Entry 5LMS (electron microscopy, 5.10 A resolution (low resolution: residue-level contacts below are approximate; hydrogen-bond / salt-bridge calls are withheld)); this record covers chains A and D of the 25 polymer chains in the assembly.

Chain A:
Molecule: 16S rRNA
From: Thermus thermophilus HB8
Sequence (1522 nucleotides; row label = number of the first residue in the row; note: 44 numbers in that range are skipped by the numbering (no residue carries them; nothing is unmodelled there); a row labelled like 189A-189L holds insertion residues (189A, then the next letters in order); numbering starts at 0):
     0 UUUGUUGGAGAGUUUGAUCCUGGCUCAGGGUGAACGCUGGCGGCGUGCCU
    50 AAGACAUGCAAGUCGUGCGGGCCG
    76 CGGGGUUUU
    88 ACUCCG
    96 UGGUCAGCGGCGGACGGGUGAGUAACGCGUGGGU
  129A G
   130 ACCUACCCGGAAGAGGGGGACAACCCGGGGAAACUCGGGCUAAUCCCCCA
   180 UGUGGACCCG
189A-189L CCCCUUGGGGUG
   190 UGUCCAAAGGGCUUU
   216 GCCCGCUUCCGGAUGGGCCCGCGUCCCAUCAGCUAGUUGGUGGGGUAAUG
   266 GCCCACCAAGGCGACGACGGGUAGCCGGUCUGAGAGGAUGGCCGGCCACA
   316 GGGGCACUGAGACACGGGCCCCACUCCUACGGGAGGCAGCAGUUAGGAAU
   366 CUUCCGCAAUGGGCGCAAGCCUGACGGAGCGACGCCGCUUGGAGGAAGAA
   416 GCCCUUCGGGGUGUAAACUCCUGA
   441 ACCCGGGACGAAACCCCC
   460 GA
   470 CGAGGGGA
   479 CUGACGGUACCGGGGUAA
   498 UAGCGCCGGCCAACUCCGUGCCAGCAGCCGCGGUAAUACGGAGGGCGCGA
   548 GCGUUACCCGGAUUCACUGGGCGUAAAGGGCGUGUAGGCGGCCUGGGGCG
   598 UCCCAUGUGAAAGACCACGGCUCAACCGUGGGGGAGCGUGGGAUACGCUC
   648 AGGCUAGACGGUGGGAGAGGGUGGUGGAAUUCCCGGAGUAGCGGUGAAAU
   698 GCGCAGAUACCGGGAGGAACGCCGAUGGCGAAGGCAGCCACCUGGUCCAC
   748 CCGUGACGCUGAGGCGCGAAAGCGUGGGGAGCAAACCGGAUUAGAUACCC
   798 GGGUAGUCCACGCCCUAAACGAUGCGCGCUAGGUCUCUGGGUCU
   848 CCUGGGGGCCGAAGCUAACGCGUUAAGCGCGCCGCCUGGGGAGUACGGCC
   898 GCAAGGCUGAAACUCAAAGGAAUUGACGGGGGCCCGCACAAGCGGUGGAG
   948 CAUGUGGUUUAAUUCGAAGCAACGCGAAGAACCUUACCAGGCCUUGACAU
   998 GCUA
 1001A G
  1002 GGAACCCGGGUGAAAGCCUGGGGUGCCCC
1030A-1030D GCGA
  1031 GGGGAGCCCUAGCACAGGUGCUGCAUGGCCGUCGUCAGCUCGUGCCGUGA
  1081 GGUGUUGGGUUAAGUCCCGCAACGAGCGCAACCCCCGCCGUUAGUUGCCA
  1131 GCGGUUCGGCCGGGCACUCUAACGGGACUGCCCGCG
  1168 AAAGCGGGAGGAAGGAGGGGACGACGUCUGGUCAGCAUGGCCCUUACGGC
  1218 CUGGGCGACACACGUGCUACAAUGCCCACUACAAAGCGAUGCCACCCGGC
  1268 AACGGGGAGCUAAUCGCAAAAAGGUGGGCCCAGUUCGGAUUGGGGUCUGC
  1318 AACCCGACCCCAUGAAGCCGGAAUCGCUAGUAAUCGCGGAUCAGCC
 1363A A
  1364 UGCCGCGGUGAAUACGUUCCCGGGCCUUGUACACACCGCCCGUCACGCCA
  1414 UGGGAGCGGGCUCUACCCGAAGUCGCCGG
1442A-1442B GA
  1443 GCCUA
  1452 C
  1456 GGGCAGGCGCCGAGGGUAGGGCCCGUGACUGGGGCGAAGUCGUAACAAGG
  1506 UAGCUGUACCGGAAGGUGCGGCUGGAUCACCUCCUUUCU
Unresolved in the structure: 0-4, 1533, 1543-1544

Chain D:
Name: 30S ribosomal protein S4
From: Thermus thermophilus (strain HB8 / ATCC 27634 / DSM 579)
UniProtKB: P80373 (RS4_THET8); numbering as in UniProt (aligned over 1-209)
Amino-acid sequence (209 residues; row label = number of the first residue in the row):
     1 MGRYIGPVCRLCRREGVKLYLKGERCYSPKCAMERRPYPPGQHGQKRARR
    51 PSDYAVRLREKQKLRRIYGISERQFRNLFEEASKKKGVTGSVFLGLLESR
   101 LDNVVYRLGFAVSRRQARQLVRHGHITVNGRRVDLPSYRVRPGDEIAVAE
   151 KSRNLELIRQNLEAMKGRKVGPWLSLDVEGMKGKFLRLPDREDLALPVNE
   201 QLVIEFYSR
Unresolved in the structure: 1
Bound ions: Zn2+: Cys9, Cys31
Curated features (UniProtKB/Swiss-Prot):
  - binding site (Zn(2+)): Cys9, Cys12, Cys26, Cys31

Interface between chain A and chain D:
Residue-residue contacts - 106 pairs, chain A then chain D:
  U5(A) with Lys86(D)
  A8(A) with Glu205(D); Phe206(D); Ser208(D); Arg209(D)
  A26(A) with Arg209(D)
  G27(A) with Arg209(D)
  C400(A) with Arg73(D)
  C401(A) with Arg73(D); Asn77(D)
  G402(A) with Gln74(D); Leu135(D)
  C403(A) with Arg118(D); Arg122(D); Pro136(D); Ser137(D)
  U404(A) with Gly2(D); Arg118(D); Arg122(D)
  U405(A) with Gly2(D); Ile5(D)
  G406(A) with Ile5(D); Gln119(D)
  G407(A) with Arg115(D); Gln116(D); Gln119(D)
  A408(A) with Lys22(D); Ser113(D); Gln116(D)
  G409(A) with Lys22(D); Glu24(D); Arg25(D)
  G410(A) with Arg25(D); Lys30(D)
  A411(A) with Arg25(D); Lys30(D)
  A412(A) with Lys30(D); Arg35(D)
  G413(A) with Arg36(D)
  C419(A) with Gln42(D)
  G425(A) with Gln45(D)
  G426(A) with Arg36(D); Tyr38(D); Gln45(D)
  U427(A) with Arg36(D); Pro40(D)
  G428(A) with Pro7(D); Arg36(D)
  U429(A) with Arg13(D); Lys22(D); Arg25(D); Ala32(D); Arg36(D)
  A430(A) with Val8(D); Cys9(D); Lys22(D)
  C436(A) with Leu157(D)
  U437(A) with Gln119(D); His123(D); His125(D); Leu155(D)
  G438(A) with His123(D); His125(D)
  A439(A) with His123(D)
  C489(A) with Arg132(D)
  G490(A) with Arg132(D); Lys151(D)
  G491(A) with Lys151(D)
  A495(A) with Gln119(D)
  A499(A) with Gly2(D)
  C508(A) with Tyr54(D)
  A509(A) with Ser52(D); Tyr54(D); Ala55(D); Leu58(D)
  C511(A) with His43(D)
  U512(A) with Lys46(D)
  G540(A) with Gln42(D)
  G541(A) with Gly41(D); Gln42(D)
  G542(A) with Arg10(D); Arg14(D); Gly41(D)
  C543(A) with Arg10(D); Arg14(D)
  G544(A) with Arg59(D); Gln62(D)
  C545(A) with Lys61(D); Gln62(D); Arg65(D); Glu72(D)
  G546(A) with Arg65(D); Glu72(D); Arg73(D)
  A547(A) with Gly2(D)
  C549(A) with Arg73(D)
  C613(A) with Lys84(D)
  A614(A) with Lys85(D)
  U619(A) with Arg132(D); Val133(D); Asp134(D); Leu135(D)
  C620(A) with Leu135(D); Ser137(D); Tyr138(D); Arg139(D)
Interface residues without a listed pair, chain A (55 interface residues in all): G28, C612, G616, A621
Interface residues without a listed pair, chain D (68 interface residues in all): Tyr4, Gly6, Ser71, Arg76, Arg100, Arg141, Ser152, Glu156

In short:
55 residues of chain A and 68 residues of chain D are in contact. The Zn2+ site is built by Cys9(D) and
Cys31(D). From UniProt: 4 Zn2+-binding residues on chain D.
Here chain A is 16S rRNA (Thermus thermophilus HB8) and chain D is 30S ribosomal protein S4 (Thermus
thermophilus (strain HB8 / ATCC 27634 / DSM 579)). Entry 5LMS (Structure of bacterial 30S-IF1-IF3-mRNA-tRNA
translation pre-initiation complex(state-2C)) was determined by electron microscopy (same publication as 5LMN,
5LMO, 5LMP, 5LMQ, 5LMR, 5LMT, 5LMU and 5LMV).
